PDB entry 4DBQ | X-ray diffraction, 2.60 A resolution | chains A and B

Chain A:
Name: Myosin-VI
From: Sus scrofa
Notes: fragment: MOTOR DOMAIN-INSERT2, unp F1RQI7 residues 2-277, 304-815
UniProt: F1RQI7 (F1RQI7_PIG); residue numbers follow UniProt; this construct covers 2-276, 304-815
Sequence (788 residues; numbered 2 to 815; 26 numbers in that range are skipped by the numbering (no residue carries them; nothing is unmodelled there); the number before each row is that of its first residue):
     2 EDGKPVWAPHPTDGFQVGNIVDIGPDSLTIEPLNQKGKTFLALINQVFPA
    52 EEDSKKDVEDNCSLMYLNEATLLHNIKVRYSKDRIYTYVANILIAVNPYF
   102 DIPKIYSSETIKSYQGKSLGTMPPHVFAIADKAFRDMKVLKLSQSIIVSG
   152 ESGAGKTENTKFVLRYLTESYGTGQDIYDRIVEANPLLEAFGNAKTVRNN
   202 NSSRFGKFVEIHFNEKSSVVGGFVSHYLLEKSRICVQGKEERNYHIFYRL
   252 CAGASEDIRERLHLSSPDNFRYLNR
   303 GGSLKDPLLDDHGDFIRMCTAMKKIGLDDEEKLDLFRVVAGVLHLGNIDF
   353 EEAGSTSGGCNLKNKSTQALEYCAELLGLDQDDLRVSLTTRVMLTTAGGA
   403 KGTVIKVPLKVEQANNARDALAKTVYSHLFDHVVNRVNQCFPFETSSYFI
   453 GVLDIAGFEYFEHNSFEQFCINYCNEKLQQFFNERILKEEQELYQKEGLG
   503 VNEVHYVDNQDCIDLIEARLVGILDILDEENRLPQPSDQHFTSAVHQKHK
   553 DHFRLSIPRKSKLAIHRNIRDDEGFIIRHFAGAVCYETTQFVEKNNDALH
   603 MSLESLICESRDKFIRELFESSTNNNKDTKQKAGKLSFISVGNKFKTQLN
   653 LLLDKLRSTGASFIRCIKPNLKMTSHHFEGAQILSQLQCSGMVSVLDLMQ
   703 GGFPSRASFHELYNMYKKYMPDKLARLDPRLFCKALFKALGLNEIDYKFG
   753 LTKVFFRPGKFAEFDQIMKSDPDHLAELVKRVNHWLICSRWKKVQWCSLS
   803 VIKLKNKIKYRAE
Disordered / not traced: 2-3, 303-307, 353-361, 396-408, 624-637, 815
Differences from the reference sequence: engineered mutation Tyr-179 (Asp in F1RQI7)
Ion coordination: Mg2+: Thr-158, Ser-204 (together with ADP)
Small-molecule neighbours: ADP / beryllium trifluoride: Ile-86, Tyr-87, Asn-98, Pro-99, Tyr-100, Phe-101, Asp-102, Tyr-107, Glu-152, Ser-153, Gly-154, Ala-155, Gly-156, Lys-157, Thr-158, Glu-159, Phe-163, Asn-200, Asn-202, Ser-203, Ser-204, Asp-456

Chain B:
Name: Calmodulin
From: Drosophila melanogaster
UniProt: P62152 (CALM_DROME); residues 0-148 here correspond to UniProt positions 1-149 (UniProt number = residue number + 1)
Sequence (149 residues; row label = number of the first residue in the row; numbering starts at 0):
     0 MADQLTEEQIAEFKEAFSLFDKDGDGTITTKELGTVMRSLGQNPTEAELQ
    50 DMINEVDADGNGTIDFPEFLTMMARKMKDTDSEEEIREAFRVFDKDGNGF
   100 ISAAELRHVMTNLGEKLTDEEVDEMIREADIDGDGQVNYEEFVTMMTSK
Disordered / not traced: 0
Ion coordination: Ca2+ site 1: Asp-20, Asp-22, Asp-24, Thr-26, Glu-31; Ca2+ site 2: Asp-56, Asp-58, Asn-60, Thr-62, Glu-67; Ca2+ site 3: Asp-93, Asp-95, Asn-97, Phe-99, Glu-104; Ca2+ site 4: Asp-129, Asp-131, Asp-133, Gln-135, Glu-140
Curated features (UniProtKB/Swiss-Prot):
  - binding site (Ca(2+)): Asp-20, Asp-22, Asp-24, Thr-26, Glu-31, Asp-56, Asp-58, Asn-60, Thr-62, Glu-67, Asp-93, Asp-95, Asn-97, Glu-104, Asp-129, Asp-131, Asp-133, Gln-135, Glu-140
  - site: Lys-115 (Not N6-methylated)
  - modified residue: Ala-1 (N-acetylalanine), Lys-94 (N6,N6,N6-trimethyllysine)

Chain A / chain B interface:
Contacting residue pairs - 92 pairs, chain A then chain B:
  Val-140(A) / Asp-58(B)
  Val-140(A) / Asn-60(B)
  His-712(A) / Lys-21(B)
  His-712(A) / Asp-22(B)
  Tyr-715(A) / Lys-115(B)
  Lys-725(A) / Glu-120(B)
  Lys-725(A) / Glu-123(B)  salt bridge
  Arg-728(A) / Lys-115(B)
  Arg-728(A) / Thr-117(B)
  Arg-728(A) / Glu-120(B)  salt bridge
  Arg-732(A) / Glu-14(B)  salt bridge
  Arg-732(A) / Ser-17(B)
  Lys-736(A) / Glu-14(B)
  Leu-753(A) / Lys-13(B)
  Thr-754(A) / Gly-23(B)
  Thr-754(A) / Asp-24(B)
  Thr-754(A) / Gly-25(B)
  Asn-785(A) / Glu-123(B)  hydrogen bond
  His-786(A) / Glu-127(B)  salt bridge
  Ile-789(A) / Glu-123(B)
  Ile-789(A) / Glu-127(B)
  Cys-790(A) / Met-144(B)  hydrophobic
  Arg-792(A) / Met-109(B)
  Arg-792(A) / Glu-114(B)  salt bridge
  Arg-792(A) / Lys-115(B)  hydrogen bond (side chain-backbone)
  Arg-792(A) / Leu-116(B)
  Trp-793(A) / Leu-105(B)  hydrophobic
  Trp-793(A) / Met-124(B)  hydrogen bond (side chain-backbone)
  Trp-793(A) / Ala-128(B)
  Trp-793(A) / Met-144(B)  hydrophobic
  Lys-794(A) / Glu-11(B)  salt bridge
  Lys-794(A) / Met-144(B)
  Lys-794(A) / Met-145(B)
  Lys-794(A) / Ser-147(B)  hydrogen bond (side chain-backbone)
  Lys-794(A) / Lys-148(B)
  Lys-795(A) / Glu-14(B)
  Lys-795(A) / Ala-15(B)
  Lys-795(A) / Ser-17(B)
  Lys-795(A) / Leu-18(B)
  Lys-795(A) / Glu-114(B)  salt bridge
  Val-796(A) / Phe-92(B)  hydrophobic
  Val-796(A) / Met-109(B)  hydrophobic
  Gln-797(A) / Phe-141(B)  hydrogen bond (side chain-backbone)
  Gln-797(A) / Met-144(B)
  Gln-797(A) / Met-145(B)  hydrogen bond (side chain-backbone)
  Trp-798(A) / Glu-11(B)
  Trp-798(A) / Phe-12(B)  hydrophobic
  Trp-798(A) / Ala-15(B)
  Trp-798(A) / Met-145(B)  hydrogen bond (side chain-backbone)
  Cys-799(A) / Ala-15(B)
  Cys-799(A) / Leu-18(B)  hydrophobic
  Cys-799(A) / Phe-19(B)  hydrophobic
  Cys-799(A) / Val-35(B)  hydrophobic
  Ser-800(A) / Leu-39(B)
  Ser-800(A) / Ala-88(B)
  Ser-800(A) / Val-91(B)
  Ser-800(A) / Phe-92(B)
  Leu-801(A) / Glu-84(B)
  Leu-801(A) / Ile-85(B)  hydrophobic
  Leu-801(A) / Met-145(B)  hydrophobic
  Ser-802(A) / Phe-12(B)
  Ser-802(A) / Phe-68(B)
  Ser-802(A) / Met-72(B)  hydrogen bond
  Val-803(A) / Val-35(B)  hydrophobic
  Val-803(A) / Met-36(B)  hydrophobic
  Val-803(A) / Leu-39(B)  hydrophobic
  Val-803(A) / Gln-41(B)
  Ile-804(A) / Glu-84(B)
  Ile-804(A) / Glu-87(B)
  Ile-804(A) / Ala-88(B)
  Lys-805(A) / Arg-74(B)
  Lys-805(A) / Met-76(B)
  Lys-805(A) / Glu-84(B)  salt bridge
  Leu-806(A) / Leu-32(B)  hydrophobic
  Leu-806(A) / Met-36(B)  hydrophobic
  Leu-806(A) / Met-51(B)
  Leu-806(A) / Met-72(B)  hydrophobic
  Lys-807(A) / Gln-41(B)
  Lys-807(A) / Glu-87(B)  salt bridge
  Asn-808(A) / Arg-74(B)  hydrogen bond
  Asn-808(A) / Glu-84(B)
  Lys-809(A) / Met-51(B)
  Lys-809(A) / Glu-54(B)  salt bridge
  Lys-809(A) / Thr-70(B)  hydrogen bond (side chain-backbone)
  Lys-809(A) / Met-71(B)  hydrogen bond (side chain-backbone)
  Lys-809(A) / Ala-73(B)  hydrogen bond (side chain-backbone)
  Ile-810(A) / Pro-43(B)  hydrophobic
  Ile-810(A) / Glu-47(B)
  Tyr-812(A) / Arg-74(B)
  Tyr-812(A) / Lys-75(B)
  Arg-813(A) / Asp-50(B)  salt bridge
  Arg-813(A) / Glu-54(B)  salt bridge
Also at the interface, not in a pair above, chain A (36 interface residues in all): Leu-729, Asp-730
Also at the interface, not in a pair above, chain B (60 interface residues in all): Gln-8, Leu-48, Leu-112, Ile-125, Val-136

Summary:
36 residues of chain A face 60 of chain B across their interface; the contacts include 12 hydrogen bonds and
12 salt bridges. Polar pairs include Lys-725(A)/Glu-123(B), Arg-728(A)/Glu-120(B) and Arg-732(A)/Glu-14(B).
Chain A binds ADP / beryllium trifluoride. From UniProt: 19 Ca2+-binding residues on chain B.
Here chain A is Myosin-VI (Sus scrofa) and chain B is Calmodulin (Drosophila melanogaster). Entry 4DBQ (MYOSIN
VI D179Y (MD-INSERT2-CAM, DELTA-INSERT1) post-rigor state) was determined by X-ray diffraction.
